2ARO - chains A and E of the 8 polymer chains in the assembly; structure by X-ray diffraction, 2.10 A resolution.

# Chain A (and E)
Protein: Histone H2A-IV
Organism: Gallus gallus
Notes: chain E of this document is another copy of the same molecule, construct and numbering; everything in this record applies to it too
UniProt: P02263 (H2A4_CHICK); residue numbers follow UniProt; this construct covers 0-128
Amino-acid sequence (129 residues; row label = number of the first residue in the row; numbering starts at 0):
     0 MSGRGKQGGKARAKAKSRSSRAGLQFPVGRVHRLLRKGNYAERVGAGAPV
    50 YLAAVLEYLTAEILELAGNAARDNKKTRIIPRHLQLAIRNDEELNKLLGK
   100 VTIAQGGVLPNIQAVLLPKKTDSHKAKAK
Not modelled in the structure: 0-12, 119-128 (chain E: 0-13, 118-128)
Swiss-Prot annotation at these positions:
  - modified residue (N6-(2-hydroxyisobutyryl)lysine): K75, K119

# Interface between chain A and chain E
Contacting residue pairs (5; chain A residue first):
  N38(A) with N38(E); A40(E), hydrogen bond (side chain-backbone); E41(E)
  Y39(A) with N38(E)
  A40(A) with N38(E)
Other interface residues (no listed pair), chain A (4 interface residues in all): E41
Other interface residues (no listed pair), chain E (4 interface residues in all): Y39

# In short
The chain A/chain E interface involves 4 residues from each chain, with 1 hydrogen bond. The hydrogen-bonded
pair is N38(A)-A40(E).
Both chains are Histone H2A-IV (Gallus gallus). Entry 2ARO (Crystal Structure Of The Native Histone Octamer To
2.1 Angstrom Resolution, Crystalised In The Presence Of ...) was determined by X-ray diffraction.
